Entry 6ZQW (electron microscopy, 7.80 A resolution (low resolution: residue-level contacts below are approximate; hydrogen-bond / salt-bridge calls are withheld)); this record covers chains A and E of the 9 polymer chains in the assembly.

Chain A:
Name: Genome polyprotein
Source organism: Spondweni virus
Reference sequence: C8XPB6 (C8XPB6_9FLAV); residues 1-505 here correspond to UniProt positions 290-794 (UniProt number = residue number + 289)
Amino-acid sequence (505 residues; numbered 1 to 505; the number before each row is that of its first residue):
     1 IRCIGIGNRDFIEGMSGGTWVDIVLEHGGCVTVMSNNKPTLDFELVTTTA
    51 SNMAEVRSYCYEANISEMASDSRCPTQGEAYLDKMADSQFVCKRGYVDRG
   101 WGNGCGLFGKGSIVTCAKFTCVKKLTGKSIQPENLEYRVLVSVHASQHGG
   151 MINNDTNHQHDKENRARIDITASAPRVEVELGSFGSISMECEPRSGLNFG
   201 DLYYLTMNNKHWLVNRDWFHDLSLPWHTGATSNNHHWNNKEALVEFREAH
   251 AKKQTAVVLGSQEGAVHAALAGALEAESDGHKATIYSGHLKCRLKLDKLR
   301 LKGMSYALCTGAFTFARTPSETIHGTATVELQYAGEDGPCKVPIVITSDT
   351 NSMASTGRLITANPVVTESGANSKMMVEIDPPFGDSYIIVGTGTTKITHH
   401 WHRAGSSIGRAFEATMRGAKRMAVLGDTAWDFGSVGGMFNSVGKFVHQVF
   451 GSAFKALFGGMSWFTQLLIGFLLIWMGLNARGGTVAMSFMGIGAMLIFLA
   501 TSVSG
Not modelled in the structure: 505
Disulfides: Cys3-Cys30, Cys60-Cys121, Cys74-Cys105, Cys92-Cys116, Cys191-Cys292, Cys309-Cys340
Construct notes: conflict Asn37 (Asp326 in C8XPB6), Ile187 (Phe476 in C8XPB6)

Chain E:
Name: prM
Source organism: Spondweni virus
Reference sequence: C8XPB6 (C8XPB6_9FLAV); residues 1-169 here correspond to UniProt positions 121-289 (UniProt number = residue number + 120)
Amino-acid sequence (169 residues; numbered 1 to 169; the number before each row is that of its first residue):
     1 VEVTKKGDTYYMFADKKDAGKVVTFETESGPNRCSIQAMDIGHMCPATMS
    51 YECPVLEPQYEPEDVDCWCNSTAAWIVYGTCTHKTTGETRRSRRSITLPS
   101 HASQKLETRSSTWLESREYSKYLIKVENWILRNPGYALVAAVIGWTLGSS
   151 RSQKIIFVTLLMLVAPAYS
Not modelled in the structure: 102-169
Disulfides: Cys34-Cys69, Cys45-Cys81, Cys53-Cys67
Covalent attachments: N-acetylglucosamine (NAG) linked to Asn70

How chain A and chain E interact:
Contacting residue pairs - 9 pairs, chain A then chain E:
  Thr76(A) - Asp40(E)
  Gln77(A) - Met39(E)
  Gln77(A) - Asp40(E)
  Glu79(A) - Arg93(E)
  Trp101(A) - Pro62(E)
  Trp101(A) - Val65(E)
  Leu107(A) - Asp64(E)
  Phe108(A) - Glu63(E)
  Phe108(A) - Asp64(E)
Also at the interface, not in a pair above, chain E (10 interface residues in all): Gln37, Asp66, Trp68

Overview:
6 residues of chain A face 10 of chain E across their interface.
Chain A is Genome polyprotein and chain E is prM, both from Spondweni virus; the structure, Cryo-EM structure
of immature Spondweni virus, was determined by electron microscopy (same publication as 6ZQI, 6ZQJ, 6ZQU and
6ZQV).
